3A39 - chain A; structure by X-ray diffraction, 0.72 A resolution.

# Chain A
Protein: High-potential iron-sulfur protein
Organism: Thermochromatium tepidum
Reference sequence: P80176 (HIP_THETI); residue numbers follow UniProt; this construct covers 1-83
Chain sequence (83 residues; row label = number of the first residue in the row):
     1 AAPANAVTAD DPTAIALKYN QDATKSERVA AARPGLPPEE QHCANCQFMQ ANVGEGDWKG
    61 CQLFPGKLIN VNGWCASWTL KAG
Curated features (UniProtKB/Swiss-Prot):
  - binding site ([4Fe-4S] cluster): Cys43, Cys46, Cys61, Cys75
Metal / ion sites: 4Fe-4S cluster Fe: Cys43, Cys46, Cys61, Cys75
Residues lining bound ligands: 4Fe-4S cluster (SF4): Tyr19, Cys43, Cys46, Phe48, Met49, Cys61, Leu63, Phe64, Ile69, Trp74, Cys75, Ser77, Trp78

# Summary
Bound to chain A: 4Fe-4S cluster. Cys43, Cys46, Cys61 and Cys75 form the 4Fe-4S cluster Fe site. From UniProt:
4 [4Fe-4S] cluster-binding residues.
Chain A is High-potential iron-sulfur protein (Thermochromatium tepidum); the structure, Crystal Structure of
High-Potential Iron-Sulfur Protein from Thermochromatium tepidum at 0.72 angstrom resolution, was determined
by X-ray diffraction (same publication as 3A38).
